Entry 9IZD (electron microscopy, 3.16 A resolution); this record covers chains B and G of the 5 polymer chains in the assembly.

# Chain B
Molecule: Guanine nucleotide-binding protein G(I)/G(S)/G(T) subunit beta-1
From: Homo sapiens
UniProtKB: P62873 (GBB1_HUMAN); numbering as in UniProt (aligned over 4-340)
Sequence (337 residues; numbered 4 to 340; the number before each row is that of its first residue):
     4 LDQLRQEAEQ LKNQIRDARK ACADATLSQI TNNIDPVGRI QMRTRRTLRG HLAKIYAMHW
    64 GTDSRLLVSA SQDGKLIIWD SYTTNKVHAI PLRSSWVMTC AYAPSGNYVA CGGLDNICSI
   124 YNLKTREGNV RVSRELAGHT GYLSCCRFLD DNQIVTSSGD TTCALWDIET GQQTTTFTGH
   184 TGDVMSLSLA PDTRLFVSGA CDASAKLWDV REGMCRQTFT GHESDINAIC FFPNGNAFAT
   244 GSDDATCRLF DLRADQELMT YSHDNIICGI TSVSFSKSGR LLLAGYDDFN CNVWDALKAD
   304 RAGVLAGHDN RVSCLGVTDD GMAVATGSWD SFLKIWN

# Chain G
Molecule: Guanine nucleotide-binding protein G(I)/G(S)/G(O) subunit gamma-2
From: Homo sapiens
UniProtKB: P59768 (GBG2_HUMAN); residues 8-63 here = UniProt positions 8-63
Sequence (56 residues; row label = number of the first residue in the row):
     8 SIAQARKLVE QLKMEANIDR IKVSKAAADL MAYCEAHAKE DPLLTPVPAS ENPFRE

# Chain B / chain G interface
Pairs across the interface - 78 pairs, chain B then chain G:
  Leu7(B) with Ala12(G), hydrophobic; Arg13(G); Val16(G)
  Glu10(B) with Val16(G)
  Ala11(B) with Leu15(G), hydrophobic
  Leu14(B) with Val16(G); Leu19(G), hydrophobic; Lys20(G)
  Gln17(B) with Ala23(G)
  Ile18(B) with Ala23(G), hydrophobic; Arg27(G)
  Ala21(B) with Arg27(G)
  Arg22(B) with Arg27(G)
  Cys25(B) with Arg27(G); Lys29(G); Val30(G), hydrogen bond (backbone-backbone)
  Asp27(B) with Lys29(G); Val30(G); Ser31(G), hydrogen bond
  Ala28(B) with Val30(G)
  Leu30(B) with Ala34(G), hydrophobic
  Ile33(B) with Ser31(G); Ala34(G), hydrophobic; Met38(G), hydrophobic
  Val40(B) with Leu51(G), hydrophobic
  Met45(B) with Leu50(G), hydrophobic
  Arg48(B) with Phe61(G); Glu63(G)
  Arg49(B) with Pro60(G), hydrogen bond (side chain-backbone); Phe61(G); Glu63(G), hydrogen bond (side chain-backbone)
  Ser84(B) with Phe61(G)
  Tyr85(B) with Pro60(G); Phe61(G), hydrophobic
  Met217(B) with Met21(G), hydrophobic
  Cys218(B) with Gln18(G), hydrogen bond (backbone-side chain)
  Gln220(B) with Ile25(G)
  Thr221(B) with Glu22(G), hydrogen bond
  Phe235(B) with Leu37(G), hydrophobic; Tyr40(G), hydrophobic; Cys41(G), hydrophobic
  Pro236(B) with Tyr40(G)
  Asn237(B) with Tyr40(G)
  Ala240(B) with Leu37(G), hydrophobic
  Leu252(B) with Leu37(G), hydrophobic
  Asp254(B) with Ala33(G)
  Arg256(B) with Asp26(G); Arg27(G); Ile28(G); Asp36(G), salt bridge
  Ala257(B) with Arg27(G); Ile28(G); Val30(G), hydrophobic
  Asp258(B) with Ile25(G); Arg27(G), salt bridge
  Gln259(B) with Val30(G)
  Leu261(B) with Val30(G), hydrophobic
  Ser279(B) with Asp48(G), hydrogen bond
  Lys280(B) with Glu47(G); Asp48(G)
  Ser281(B) with Tyr40(G); Cys41(G), hydrogen bond (backbone-side chain); His44(G); Ala45(G); Asp48(G), hydrogen bond
  Gly282(B) with Cys41(G), hydrogen bond (backbone-side chain)
  Arg283(B) with Cys41(G); Leu51(G)
  Asp323(B) with Pro49(G)
  Gly324(B) with Pro49(G); Leu50(G)
  Met325(B) with Pro49(G), hydrophobic; Pro60(G), hydrophobic
  Ala326(B) with Phe61(G), hydrophobic
  Val327(B) with Leu50(G), hydrophobic
  Ile338(B) with Phe61(G), hydrophobic
  Asn340(B) with Asn59(G), hydrogen bond; Phe61(G)
Interface residues without a listed pair, chain B (54 interface residues in all): Leu4, Lys15, Ala26, Ile37, Ile43, Arg219, Leu284, Leu300
Interface residues without a listed pair, chain G (38 interface residues in all): Ile9, Val54, Arg62

# Overview
54 residues of chain B and 38 residues of chain G are in contact; the contacts include 11 hydrogen bonds and 2
salt bridges. Polar pairs include Arg256(B)-Asp36(G), Asp258(B)-Arg27(G) and Asp27(B)-Ser31(G).
Chain B is Guanine nucleotide-binding protein G(I)/G(S)/G(T) subunit beta-1 and chain G is Guanine
nucleotide-binding protein G(I)/G(S)/G(O) subunit gamma-2, both from Homo sapiens; the structure, Cryo-EM
structure of human HCAR1-Gi complex with CHBA, was determined by electron microscopy together with 9IZA, 9IZC
and 9J8Z from the same study.
